Entry 4Y77 (X-ray diffraction, 2.50 A resolution); this record covers chains O and U of the 34 polymer chains in the assembly.

Chain O:
Name: Proteasome subunit alpha type-2
Organism: Saccharomyces cerevisiae (strain ATCC 204508 / S288c)
Notes: EC 3.4.25.1
Reference sequence: P23639 (PSA2_YEAST); residue numbers follow UniProt; this construct covers 1-250
Amino-acid sequence (250 residues; each row starts with the number of its first residue):
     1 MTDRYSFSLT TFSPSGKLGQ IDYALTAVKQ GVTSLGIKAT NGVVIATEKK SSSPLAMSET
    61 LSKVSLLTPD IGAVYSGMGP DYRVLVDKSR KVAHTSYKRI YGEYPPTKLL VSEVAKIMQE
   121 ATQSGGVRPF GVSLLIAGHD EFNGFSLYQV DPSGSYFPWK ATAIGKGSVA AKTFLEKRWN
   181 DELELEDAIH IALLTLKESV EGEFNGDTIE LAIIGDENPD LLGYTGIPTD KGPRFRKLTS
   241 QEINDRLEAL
Curated features (UniProtKB/Swiss-Prot):
  - cross-link: Lys108 (Glycyl lysine isopeptide (Lys-Gly) (interchain with G-Cter in ubiquitin))

Chain U:
Name: Proteasome subunit alpha type-1
Organism: Saccharomyces cerevisiae (strain ATCC 204508 / S288c)
Notes: EC 3.4.25.1
Reference sequence: P21243 (PSA1_YEAST); residues -8 to 243 here correspond to UniProt positions 1-252 (UniProt number = residue number + 9)
Amino-acid sequence (252 residues; each row starts with the number of its first residue; numbers below 1 keep their minus sign (Met-8 is residue -8)):
    -8 MSGAAAASAA GYDRHITIFS PEGRLYQVEY AFKATNQTNI NSLAVRGKDC TVVISQKKVP
    52 DKLLDPTTVS YIFCISRTIG MVVNGPIPDA RNAALRAKAE AAEFRYKYGY DMPCDVLAKR
   112 MANLSQIYTQ RAYMRPLGVI LTFVSVDEEL GPSIYKTDPA GYYVGYKATA TGPKQQEITT
   172 NLENHFKKSK IDHINEESWE KVVEFAITHM IDALGTEFSK NDLEVGVATK DKFFTLSAEN
   232 IEERLVAIAE QD
Unresolved in the structure: -8 to 1, 243

How chain O and chain U interact:
Pairs across the interface (67):
  Asp3(O) - Tyr124(U)
  Tyr5(O) - Ile7(U)
  Tyr5(O) - Ala123(U)  hydrophobic
  Tyr5(O) - Tyr124(U)  hydrophobic
  Leu9(O) - Ile9(U)  hydrophobic
  Leu9(O) - Ala123(U)  hydrophobic
  Gln20(O) - Ile9(U)
  Gln20(O) - Phe10(U)  hydrogen bond (side chain-backbone)
  Tyr23(O) - Phe10(U)  hydrophobic
  Tyr23(O) - Ser11(U)
  Tyr23(O) - Pro12(U)  hydrophobic
  Tyr23(O) - Gly14(U)
  Ala24(O) - Phe10(U)  hydrophobic
  Thr26(O) - Pro12(U)
  Thr26(O) - Glu13(U)
  Ala27(O) - Gly14(U)
  Ser52(O) - Tyr153(U)  hydrogen bond
  Ser53(O) - Thr170(U)
  Pro54(O) - Lys158(U)  hydrogen bond (backbone-side chain)
  Pro54(O) - Glu174(U)
  Leu55(O) - Tyr157(U)
  Leu55(O) - Lys158(U)  hydrogen bond (backbone-backbone)
  Leu55(O) - Ala159(U)
  Leu55(O) - Thr170(U)
  Leu55(O) - Leu173(U)  hydrophobic
  Leu55(O) - Phe177(U)  hydrophobic
  Ala56(O) - Gly156(U)
  Ala56(O) - Tyr157(U)  hydrophobic
  Met57(O) - Arg37(U)
  Met57(O) - Val155(U)
  Met57(O) - Gly156(U)  hydrogen bond (backbone-backbone)
  Met57(O) - Tyr157(U)
  Met57(O) - Lys158(U)
  Thr60(O) - Tyr146(U)
  Thr60(O) - Val155(U)
  Thr60(O) - Gly156(U)  hydrogen bond (side chain-backbone)
  Leu61(O) - Tyr153(U)
  Leu61(O) - Tyr154(U)
  Leu61(O) - Val155(U)  hydrophobic
  Met78(O) - Phe10(U)  hydrophobic
  Met78(O) - Leu16(U)  hydrophobic
  Pro80(O) - Gln117(U)
  Pro80(O) - Ala151(U)
  Pro80(O) - Gly152(U)
  Pro80(O) - Tyr153(U)
  Asp81(O) - Gln117(U)
  Arg83(O) - Ala113(U)  hydrogen bond (side chain-backbone)
  Arg83(O) - Asn114(U)
  Arg83(O) - Gly152(U)  hydrogen bond (side chain-backbone)
  Arg83(O) - Tyr154(U)
  Val84(O) - Asn114(U)
  Val84(O) - Gln117(U)
  Asp87(O) - Lys110(U)  salt bridge
  Asp87(O) - Asn114(U)
  Gly126(O) - Gln121(U)
  Gly126(O) - Arg122(U)
  Gly126(O) - Ala123(U)  hydrogen bond (backbone-backbone)
  Val127(O) - Gln121(U)
  Val127(O) - Arg122(U)
  Arg128(O) - Thr8(U)
  Arg128(O) - Phe10(U)
  Arg128(O) - Leu16(U)
  Arg128(O) - Thr120(U)  hydrogen bond (side chain-backbone)
  Arg128(O) - Gln121(U)  hydrogen bond (backbone-backbone)
  Pro129(O) - Phe10(U)
  Phe130(O) - Gln121(U)
  Gly131(O) - Phe10(U)
Interface residues without a listed pair, chain O (30 interface residues in all): Thr2, Ala121
Interface residues without a listed pair, chain U (34 interface residues in all): Thr160

In short:
Chain O and chain U form an interface of 30 and 34 residues respectively, with 11 hydrogen bonds and 1 salt
bridge. Polar pairs include Asp87(O)-Lys110(U), Gln20(O)-Phe10(U) and Ser52(O)-Tyr153(U).
Here chain O is Proteasome subunit alpha type-2 and chain U is Proteasome subunit alpha type-1, both from
Saccharomyces cerevisiae (strain ATCC 204508 / S288c). Entry 4Y77 (Yeast 20S proteasome in complex with
Ac-LAF-ep) was determined by X-ray diffraction (same publication as 4Y69, 4Y6A, 4Y6V, 4Y6Z, 4Y70, 4Y74 and 34
further entries).
